Entry 5CSJ (X-ray diffraction, 2.70 A resolution); this record covers chains A and C of the 3 polymer chains in the assembly.

== Chain A ==
Name: Protein S100-B
Organism: Homo sapiens
Reference sequence: P04271 (S100B_HUMAN); residues 0-91 here correspond to UniProt positions 1-92 (UniProt number = residue number + 1)
Amino-acid sequence (95 residues; row label = number of the first residue in the row; numbers below 1 keep their minus sign (Gly-3 is residue -3)):
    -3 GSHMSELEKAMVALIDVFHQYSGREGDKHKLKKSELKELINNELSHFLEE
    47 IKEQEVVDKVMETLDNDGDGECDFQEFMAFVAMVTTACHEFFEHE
Disordered / not traced: 90-91
Construct notes: expression tag (-3 to -1)
Swiss-Prot annotation at these positions:
  - binding site (Zn(2+)): His15, His25, His85, His90
  - binding site (Ca(2+)): Ser18, Glu21, Asp23, Lys26, Glu31, Asp61, Asp63, Asp65, Glu67, Glu72
  - modified residue: Ser1 (Blocked amino end (Ser))
Ion coordination: Ca2+ site 1: Ser18, Glu21, Asp23, Lys26, Glu31; Ca2+ site 2: Asp61, Asp63, Asp65, Glu67, Glu72

== Chain C ==
Name: Ribosomal protein S6 kinase alpha-1
Organism: Homo sapiens
Notes: EC 2.7.11.1
Reference sequence: Q15418 (KS6A1_HUMAN); residue numbers follow UniProt; this construct covers 696-735
Amino-acid sequence (42 residues; each row starts with the number of its first residue):
   694 GSGAMAATYSALNSSKPTPQLKPIESSILAQRRVRKLPSTTL
Disordered / not traced: 694-695, 704-717, 732-735
Construct notes: expression tag (694-695)
Swiss-Prot annotation at these positions:
  - modified residue: Ser732 (Phosphoserine)

== How chain A and chain C interact ==
Pairs across the interface (7; chain A residue first):
  His42(A) - Val727(C)
  Phe43(A) - Ala723(C)
  Phe43(A) - Val727(C)
  Leu44(A) - Ala723(C)
  Glu45(A) - Ala723(C)  hydrogen bond (backbone-backbone)
  Glu45(A) - Arg726(C)
  Val56(A) - Ser719(C)
Interface residues without a listed pair, chain A (7 interface residues in all): Lys55, Met79
Interface residues without a listed pair, chain C (6 interface residues in all): Ser720, Gln724

== In short ==
Chain A and chain C form an interface of 7 and 6 residues respectively, with 1 hydrogen bond. Its one hydrogen
bond, Glu45(A)-Ala723(C), is backbone to backbone. UniProt lists 4 Zn2+-binding residues and 10 Ca2+-binding
residues on chain A.
Here chain A is Protein S100-B and chain C is Ribosomal protein S6 kinase alpha-1, both from Homo sapiens.
Entry 5CSJ (S100B-RSK1 crystal structure B) was determined by X-ray diffraction (same publication as 5CSF,
5CSI and 5CSN).
